PDB entry 4BDP | X-ray diffraction, 1.80 A resolution | chains T and A of the 3 polymer chains in the assembly

Chain T:
Molecule: 13-nt DNA strand
Sequence (13 nucleotides; row label = number of the first residue in the row):
     2 TATTGCATGATGC

Chain A:
Protein: Protein (DNA polymerase I)
Source organism: Geobacillus stearothermophilus
UniProt: P52026 (DPO1_BACST); aligned to UniProt positions 297-876 over residues 297-876 (the alignment contains insertions or deletions, so no single offset holds)
Amino-acid sequence (580 residues; row label = number of the first residue in the row):
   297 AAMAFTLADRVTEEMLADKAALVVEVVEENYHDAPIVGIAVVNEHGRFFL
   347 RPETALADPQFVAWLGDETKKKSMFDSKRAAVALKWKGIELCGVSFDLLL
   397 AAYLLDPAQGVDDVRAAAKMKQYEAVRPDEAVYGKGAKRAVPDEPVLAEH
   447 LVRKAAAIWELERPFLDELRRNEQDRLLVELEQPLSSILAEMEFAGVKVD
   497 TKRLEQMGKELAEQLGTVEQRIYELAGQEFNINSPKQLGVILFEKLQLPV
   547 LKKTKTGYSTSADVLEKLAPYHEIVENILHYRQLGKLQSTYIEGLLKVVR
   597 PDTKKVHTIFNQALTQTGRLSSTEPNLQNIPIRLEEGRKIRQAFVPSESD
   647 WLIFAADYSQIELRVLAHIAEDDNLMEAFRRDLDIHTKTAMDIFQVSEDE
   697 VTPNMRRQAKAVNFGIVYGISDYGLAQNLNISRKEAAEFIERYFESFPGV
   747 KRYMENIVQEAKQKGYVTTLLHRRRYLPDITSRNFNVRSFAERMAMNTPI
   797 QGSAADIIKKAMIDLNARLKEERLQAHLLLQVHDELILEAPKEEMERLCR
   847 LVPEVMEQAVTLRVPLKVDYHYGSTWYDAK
Sequence notes: conflict Ala298 (Lys in P52026), Arg411 (Ala in P52026), Glu456 (Ala in P52026), Lys505 (Glu in P52026), Gly512 (Arg in P52026), Thr550 (Ser in P52026), His823 (Arg824 in P52026)
Metal / ion sites: Mg2+: Asp653, Tyr654, Asp830

How chain T and chain A interact:
Residue-residue contacts (50):
  DT2(T) - Ser717(A)  sugar contact
  DT2(T) - Tyr719(A)  stacking on the base
  DT2(T) - Gly720(A)  hydrogen bond to the sugar
  DT2(T) - Asn782(A)  base contact
  DT2(T) - Arg789(A)  hydrogen bond to the phosphate
  DA3(T) - Ala707(A)  hydrogen bond to the base
  DA3(T) - Gly711(A)  base contact
  DA3(T) - Tyr714(A)  base contact
  DA3(T) - Ile716(A)  base contact
  DA3(T) - Ser717(A)  sugar contact
  DA3(T) - Gly720(A)  sugar contact
  DA3(T) - Leu721(A)  base contact
  DA3(T) - Gln723(A)  phosphate contact
  DA3(T) - Asn724(A)  base contact
  DA3(T) - Arg789(A)  phosphate contact
  DT4(T) - Tyr714(A)  stacking on the base
  DT4(T) - Phe786(A)  phosphate contact
  DT4(T) - Arg789(A)  salt bridge to the phosphate
  DT4(T) - Asn793(A)  sugar contact
  DT4(T) - Gln797(A)  hydrogen bond to the base
  DT5(T) - Thr611(A)  phosphate contact
  DT5(T) - Gln612(A)  phosphate contact
  DT5(T) - Thr613(A)  sugar contact
  DT5(T) - Arg615(A)  base contact
  DT5(T) - Arg771(A)  salt bridge to the phosphate
  DT5(T) - Phe786(A)  phosphate contact
  DT5(T) - Met790(A)  phosphate contact
  DT5(T) - Gln797(A)  hydrogen bond to the sugar
  DG6(T) - Leu610(A)  phosphate contact
  DG6(T) - Thr611(A)  phosphate contact
  DG6(T) - Gln612(A)  hydrogen bond to the phosphate
  DG6(T) - Ser617(A)  phosphate contact
  DG6(T) - Asn625(A)  base contact
  DC7(T) - Leu610(A)  phosphate contact
  DC7(T) - Ser617(A)  hydrogen bond to the phosphate
  DC7(T) - Ser618(A)  sugar contact
  DC7(T) - Thr619(A)  sugar contact
  DC7(T) - Asn622(A)  hydrogen bond to the sugar
  DA8(T) - Lys582(A)  base contact
  DA8(T) - Thr619(A)  phosphate contact
  DA8(T) - Glu620(A)  hydrogen bond to the phosphate
  DT9(T) - Ser585(A)  phosphate contact
  DT9(T) - Thr586(A)  sugar contact
  DT9(T) - Gly590(A)  phosphate contact
  DG10(T) - Ser585(A)  phosphate contact
  DA11(T) - Asn527(A)  hydrogen bond to the phosphate
  DA11(T) - Asn529(A)  phosphate contact
  DA11(T) - Ser530(A)  phosphate contact
  DT12(T) - Ser530(A)  phosphate contact
  DT12(T) - Lys532(A)  salt bridge to the phosphate
Also at the interface, not in a pair above, chain A (41 interface residues in all): Gln533, Glu589, Phe710, Gly715, Phe781

Overview:
11 residues of chain T and 41 residues of chain A are in contact, with 10 hydrogen bonds, 3 salt bridges and 2
aromatic stacking contacts. Among the polar pairs are DA3(T)-Ala707(A), DT4(T)-Gln797(A) and DT2(T)-Gly720(A).
Asp653(A), Tyr654(A) and Asp830(A) coordinate Mg2+.
Here chain T is a 13-nt DNA strand and chain A is Protein (DNA polymerase I) (Geobacillus stearothermophilus).
Entry 4BDP (Crystal structure of bacillus DNA polymerase I fragment complexed to 11 base pairs of duplex DNA
...) was determined by X-ray diffraction, deposited together with 2BDP and 3BDP.
